5EO7 - chain A; structure by X-ray diffraction, 2.30 A resolution.

Chain A:
Protein: Predicted protein
Source organism: Aspergillus oryzae RIB40
UniProt: Q2UNX8 (Q2UNX8_ASPOR); numbering as in UniProt (aligned over 2-311)
Chain sequence (310 residues; numbered 2 to 311; the number before each row is that of its first residue):
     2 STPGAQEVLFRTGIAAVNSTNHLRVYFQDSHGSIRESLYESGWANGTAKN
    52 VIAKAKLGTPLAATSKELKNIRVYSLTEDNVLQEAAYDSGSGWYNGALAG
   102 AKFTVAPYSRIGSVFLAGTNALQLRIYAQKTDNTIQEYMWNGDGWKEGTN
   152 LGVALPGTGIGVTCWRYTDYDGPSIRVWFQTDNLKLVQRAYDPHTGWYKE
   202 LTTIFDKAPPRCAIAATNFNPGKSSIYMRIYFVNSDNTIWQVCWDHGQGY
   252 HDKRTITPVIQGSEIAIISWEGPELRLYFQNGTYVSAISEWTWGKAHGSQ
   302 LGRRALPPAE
UniProt features mapped onto this chain:
  - binding site (beta-L-fucose): R25, E37, W44, R73, E85, W94, R126, E138, W146, R177, Q189, W198, R230, Q242, R277, E291
Small-molecule neighbours:
  - methyl 1-seleno-alpha-L-fucopyranoside (SFU), molecule 1: N22, L24, Y40, W44, W271, R277, Y279, E291, T293, G303, R304
  - methyl 1-seleno-alpha-L-fucopyranoside (SFU), molecule 2: R25, Y27, E37, L39, L69, I72, Y88, W94
  - methyl 1-seleno-alpha-L-fucopyranoside (SFU), molecule 3: R73, E85, Y95, G97, A98, L99, F116, L123, L125, W141, W146
  - methyl 1-seleno-alpha-L-fucopyranoside (SFU), molecule 4: L117, R126, E138, M140, T150, P174, I176, Y192, W198
  - methyl 1-seleno-alpha-L-fucopyranoside (SFU), molecule 5: F220, R230, Y232, Q242, C244, R255, I257, P274, L276, W294
What the authors report for this chain:
  - interface residues: H23

Overview:
Chain A binds 5 copies of methyl 1-seleno-alpha-L-fucopyranoside. From UniProt: 16 beta-L-fucose-binding
residues. The paper reports the interface residue H23.
Chain A is Predicted protein (Aspergillus oryzae RIB40); the structure, Crystal structure of AOL, was
determined by X-ray diffraction, deposited together with 5EO8.
